PDB entry 8SS4 | electron microscopy, 3.30 A resolution | chains A and F of the 6 polymer chains in the assembly

# Chain A
Name: Glutamate receptor 2, Voltage-dependent calcium channel gamma-5 subunit chimera
Organism: Rattus norvegicus
UniProt: chimeric construct of P19491, Q8VHW8: residues 10-826 from P19491 (GRIA2_RAT), isoform P19491-2 positions 25-841 (UniProt number = residue number + 15); residues 832-1035 from Q8VHW8 positions 4-207 (UniProt number = residue number - 828)
Sequence (1026 residues; numbered 10 to 1035; the number before each row is that of its first residue):
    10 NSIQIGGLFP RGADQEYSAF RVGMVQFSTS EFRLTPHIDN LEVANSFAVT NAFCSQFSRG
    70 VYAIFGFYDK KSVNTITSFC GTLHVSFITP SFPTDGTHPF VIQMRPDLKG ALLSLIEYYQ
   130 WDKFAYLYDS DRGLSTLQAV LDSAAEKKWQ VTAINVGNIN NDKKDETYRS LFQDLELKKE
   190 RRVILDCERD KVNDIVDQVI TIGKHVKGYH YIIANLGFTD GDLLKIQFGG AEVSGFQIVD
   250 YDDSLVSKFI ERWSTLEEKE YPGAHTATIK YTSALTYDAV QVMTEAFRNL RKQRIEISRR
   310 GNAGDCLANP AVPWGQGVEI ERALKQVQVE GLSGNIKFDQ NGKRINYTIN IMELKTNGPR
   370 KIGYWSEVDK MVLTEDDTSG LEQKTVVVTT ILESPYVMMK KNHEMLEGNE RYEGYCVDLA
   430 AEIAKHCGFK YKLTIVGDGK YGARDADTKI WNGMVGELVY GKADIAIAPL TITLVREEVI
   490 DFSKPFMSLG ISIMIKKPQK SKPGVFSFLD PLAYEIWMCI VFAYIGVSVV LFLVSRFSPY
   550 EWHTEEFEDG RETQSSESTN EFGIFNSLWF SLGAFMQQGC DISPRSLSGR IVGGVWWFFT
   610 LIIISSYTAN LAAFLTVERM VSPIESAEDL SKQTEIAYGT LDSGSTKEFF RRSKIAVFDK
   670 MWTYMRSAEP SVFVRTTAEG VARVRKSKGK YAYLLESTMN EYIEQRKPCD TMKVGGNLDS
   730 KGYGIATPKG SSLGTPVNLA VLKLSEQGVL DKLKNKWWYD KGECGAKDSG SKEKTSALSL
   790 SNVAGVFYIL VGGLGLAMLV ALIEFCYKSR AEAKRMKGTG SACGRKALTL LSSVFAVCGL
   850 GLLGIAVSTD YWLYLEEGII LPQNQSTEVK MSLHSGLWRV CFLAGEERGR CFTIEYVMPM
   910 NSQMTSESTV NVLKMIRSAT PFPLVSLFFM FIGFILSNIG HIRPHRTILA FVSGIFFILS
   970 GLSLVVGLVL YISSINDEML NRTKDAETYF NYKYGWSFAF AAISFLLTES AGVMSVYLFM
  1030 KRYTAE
Disordered / not traced: 10-391, 549-568, 776-783, 823-832, 908-918
Construct notes: conflict Glu-241 (Asn256 in P19491), Leu-382 (Val397 in P19491), Glu-384 (Gly405 in P19491), Asp-385 (Asn406 in P19491), Gln-392 (Asn413 in P19491), Ser-754 (Asn775 in P19491), Val-758 (Leu779 in P19491); linker (827-831)
Curated features (UniProtKB/Swiss-Prot):
  - glycosylation: Asn-355 (N-linked (GlcNAc...) asparagine)
Cystine bridges: Cys-718/Cys-773, Cys-890/Cys-900
Small-molecule neighbours: spermidine (SPD): Gln-586, Gln-587, Gly-588

# Chain F
Name: Protein cornichon homolog 2
Organism: Homo sapiens
UniProt: Q6PI25 (CNIH2_HUMAN); numbering as in UniProt (aligned over 1-160)
Sequence (160 residues; numbered 1 to 160; the number before each row is that of its first residue):
     1 MAFTFAAFCY MLTLVLCASL IFFVIWHIIA FDELRTDFKN PIDQGNPARA RERLKNIERI
    61 CCLLRKLVVP EYSIHGLFCL MFLCAAEWVT LGLNIPLLFY HLWRYFHRPA DGSEVMYDAV
   121 SIMNADILNY CQKESWCKLA FYLLSFFYYL YSMVYTLVSF
Disordered / not traced: 1, 38-55, 160

# Chain A / chain F interface
Residue-residue contacts (12):
  Leu-789(A) / Phe-3(F)
  Leu-789(A) / Thr-4(F)
  Leu-789(A) / Phe-5(F)
  Phe-796(A) / Phe-3(F)  hydrophobic
  Phe-796(A) / Phe-8(F)  hydrophobic
  Tyr-797(A) / Phe-3(F)  hydrophobic
  Val-800(A) / Phe-8(F)  hydrophobic
  Val-800(A) / Met-11(F)  hydrophobic
  Gly-804(A) / Val-15(F)
  Met-807(A) / Val-15(F)
  Leu-811(A) / Phe-22(F)  hydrophobic
  Phe-814(A) / Trp-26(F)  hydrophobic
Interface residues without a listed pair, chain A (9 interface residues in all): Ala-793
Interface residues without a listed pair, chain F (9 interface residues in all): Leu-157

# Overview
Chain A and chain F each contribute 9 residues to their interface. Chain A binds spermidine.
Here chain A is Glutamate receptor 2, Voltage-dependent calcium channel gamma-5 subunit chimera (Rattus
norvegicus) and chain F is Protein cornichon homolog 2 (Homo sapiens). Entry 8SS4 (Structure of LBD-TMD of
AMPA receptor GluA2 in complex with auxiliary subunits TARP gamma-5 and cornichon-2 ...) was determined by
electron microscopy (same publication as 8SS2, 8SS3, 8SS6, 8SS7, 8SSA and 8SSB).
